PDB entry 4QN4 | X-ray diffraction, 1.80 A resolution | chain A

Chain A:
Protein: Neuraminidase
Organism: Influenza A virus (A/chicken/Nanchang/7-010/2000(H3N6))
UniProtKB: Q2FCL6 (Q2FCL6_9INFA); residues 1-391 here correspond to UniProt positions 80-470 (UniProt number = residue number + 79)
Chain sequence (391 residues; each row starts with the number of its first residue):
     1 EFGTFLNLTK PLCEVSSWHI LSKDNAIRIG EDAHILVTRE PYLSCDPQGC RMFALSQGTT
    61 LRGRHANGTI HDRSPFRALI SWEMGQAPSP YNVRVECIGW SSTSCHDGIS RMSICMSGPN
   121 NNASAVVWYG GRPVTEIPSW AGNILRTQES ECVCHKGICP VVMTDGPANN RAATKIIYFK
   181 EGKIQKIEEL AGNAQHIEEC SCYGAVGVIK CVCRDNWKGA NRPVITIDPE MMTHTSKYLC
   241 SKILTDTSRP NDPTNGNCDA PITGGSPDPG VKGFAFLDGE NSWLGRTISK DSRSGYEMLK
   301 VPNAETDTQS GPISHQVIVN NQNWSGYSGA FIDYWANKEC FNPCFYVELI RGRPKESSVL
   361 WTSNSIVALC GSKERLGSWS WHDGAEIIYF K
Unresolved in the structure: 1-2
Sequence notes: conflict F2 (Lys81 in Q2FCL6)
Disulfides: C13-C340, C45-C50, C97-C115, C105-C152, C154-C159, C200-C213, C202-C211, C240-C258, C344-C370
Covalently attached groups: N-acetylglucosamine (NAG) linked to N67; glycan linked to N122
Metal / ion sites: Ca2+: D215, G219, D246, P269

Overview:
Covalently linked N-acetylglucosamine: at N67 and N122. D215, G219, D246 and P269 form the Ca2+ site.
Chain A is Neuraminidase (Influenza A virus (A/chicken/Nanchang/7-010/2000(H3N6))); the structure, Crystal
structure of Neuraminidase N6, was determined by X-ray diffraction together with 4QN3, 4QN5, 4QN6 and 4QN7
from the same study.
